PDB entry 5KAL | X-ray diffraction, 2.75 A resolution | chains A and Y

# Chain A
Molecule: RNA uridylyltransferase 4
From: Trypanosoma brucei
UniProt: A4UBD5 (A4UBD5_9TRYP); numbering as in UniProt (aligned over 1-333)
Sequence (353 residues; numbered -19 to 333; the number before each row is that of its first residue; numbers below 1 keep their minus sign (Met-19 is residue -19)):
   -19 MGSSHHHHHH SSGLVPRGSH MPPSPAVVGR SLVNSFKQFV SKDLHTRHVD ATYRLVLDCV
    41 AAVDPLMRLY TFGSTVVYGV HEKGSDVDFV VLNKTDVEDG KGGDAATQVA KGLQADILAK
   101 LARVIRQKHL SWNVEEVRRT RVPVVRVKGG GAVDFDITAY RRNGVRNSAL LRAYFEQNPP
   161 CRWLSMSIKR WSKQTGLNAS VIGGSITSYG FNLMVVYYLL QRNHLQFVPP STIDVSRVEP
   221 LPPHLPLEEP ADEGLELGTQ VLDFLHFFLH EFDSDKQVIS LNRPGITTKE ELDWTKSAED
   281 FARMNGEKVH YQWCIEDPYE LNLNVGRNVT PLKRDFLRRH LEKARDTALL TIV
Unresolved in the structure: -19 to 1, 22-27, 333
Differences from the reference sequence: expression tag (-19 to 0)
Bound ions: Mg2+: Asp66, Asp68 (together with UTP)
Ligand contacts: UTP (uridine 5'-triphosphate): Phe52, Gly53, Ser54, Ser65, Asp66, Asp68, Gly144, Asn147, Ser148, Lys169, Lys173, Thr187, Ser188, Tyr189, Asn192

# Chain Y
Molecule: 2-nt RNA strand
Sequence (2 nucleotides; numbered 1 to 2; the number before each row is that of its first residue):
     1 UU
Bound ions: Mg2+: U2 (together with UTP)

# Chain A / chain Y interface
Pairs across the interface (9; chain A residue first):
  Phe52(A) - U2(Y)  base contact
  Asp68(A) - U2(Y)  hydrogen bond to the sugar
  Val117(A) - U1(Y)  base contact
  Arg118(A) - U1(Y)  base contact
  Thr120(A) - U1(Y)  sugar contact
  Arg121(A) - U2(Y)  hydrogen bond to the base
  Arg126(A) - U1(Y)  base contact
  Arg126(A) - U2(Y)  sugar contact
  Asp136(A) - U2(Y)  phosphate contact
Interface residues without a listed pair, chain A (14 interface residues in all): Arg119, Val122, Val124, Thr138, Thr187, Arg307

# Overview
14 residues of chain A face 2 of chain Y across their interface; the contacts include 2 hydrogen bonds. Among
the polar pairs are Arg121(A)-U2(Y) and Asp68(A)-U2(Y). Ligands of chain A: UTP. Asp66(A) and Asp68(A)
coordinate Mg2+.
Here chain A is RNA uridylyltransferase 4 (Trypanosoma brucei) and chain Y is a 2-nt RNA strand. Entry 5KAL
(Terminal uridylyl transferase 4 from Trypanosoma brucei with bound UTP and UpU) was determined by X-ray
diffraction together with 5I49, 5HZD and 5IDO from the same study.
